2OTJ - chains 0 and B of the 31 polymer chains in the assembly; structure by X-ray diffraction, 2.90 A resolution.

# Chain 0
Molecule: 23S ribosomal RNA
Source organism: Haloarcula marismortui
Sequence (2922 nucleotides; row label = number of the first residue in the row):
     2 UUGGCUACUA UGCCAGCUGG UGGAUUGCUC GGCUCAGGCG CUGAUGAAGG ACGUGCCAAG
    62 CUGCGAUAAG CCAUGGGGAG CCGCACGGAG GCGAAGAACC AUGGAUUUCC GAAUGAGAAU
   122 CUCUCUAACA AUUGCUUCGC GCAAUGAGGA ACCCCGAGAA CUGAAACAUC UCAGUAUCGG
   182 GAGGAACAGA AAACGCAAUG UGAUGUCGUU AGUAACCGCG AGUGAACGCG AUACAGCCCA
   242 AACCGAAGCC CUCACGGGCA AUGUGGUGUC AGGGCUACCU CUCAUCAGCC GACCGUCUCG
   302 ACGAAGUCUC UUGGAACAGA GCGUGAUACA GGGUGACAAC CCCGUACUCG AGACCAGUAC
   362 GACGUGCGGU AGUGCCAGAG UAGCGGGGGU UGGAUAUCCC UCGCGAAUAA CGCAGGCAUC
   422 GACUGCGAAG GCUAAACACA ACCUGAGACC GAUAGUGAAC AAGUAGUGUG AACGAACGCU
   482 GCAAAGUACC CUCAGAAGGG AGGCGAAAUA GAGCAUGAAA UCAGUUGGCG AUCGAGCGAC
   542 AGGGCAUACA AGGUCCCUCG ACGAAUGACC GACGCGCGAG CGUCCAGUAA GACUCACGGG
   602 AAGCCGAUGU UCUGUCGUAC GUUUUGAAAA ACGAGCCAGG GAGUGUGUCU GCAUGGCAAG
   662 UCUAACCGGA GUAUCCGGGG AGGCACAGGG AAACCGACAU GGCCGCAGGG CUUUGCCCGA
   722 GGGCCGCCGU CUUCAAGGGC GGGGAGCCAU GUGGACACGA CCCGAAUCCG GACGAUCUAC
   782 GCAUGGACAA GAUGAAGCGU GCCGAAAGGC ACGUGGAAGU CUGUUAGAGU UGGUGUCCUA
   842 CAAUACCCUC UCGUGAUCUA UGUGUAGGGG UGAAAGGCCC AUCGAGUCCG GCAACAGCUG
   902 GUUCCAAUCG AAACAUGUCG AAGCAUGACC UCCGCCGAGG UAGUCUGUGA GGUAGAGCGA
   962 CCGAUUGGUG UGUCCGCCUC CGAGAGGAGU CGGCACACCU GUCAAACUCC AAACUUACAG
  1022 ACGCCGUUUG ACGCGGGGAU UCCGGUGCGC GGGGUAAGCC UGUGUACCAG GAGGGGAACA
  1082 ACCCAGAGAU AGGUUAAGGU CCCCAAGUGU GGAUUAAGUG UAAUCCUCUG AAGGUGGUCU
  1142 CGAGCCCUAG ACAGCCGGGA GGUGAGCUUA GAAGCAGCUA CCCUCUAAGA AAAGCGUAAC
  1202 AGCUUACCGG CCGAGGUUUG AGGCGCCCAA AAUGAUCGGG ACUCAAAUCC ACCACCGAGA
  1262 CCUGUCCGUA CCACUCAUAC UGGUAAUCGA GUAGAUUGGC GCUCUAAUUG GAUGGAAGUA
  1322 GGGGUGAAAA CUCCUAUGGA CCGAUUAGUG ACGAAAAUCC UGGCCAUAGU AGCAGCGAUA
  1382 GUCGGGUGAG AACCCCGACG GCCUAAUGGA UAAGGGUUCC UCAGCACUGC UGAUCAGCUG
  1442 AGGGUUAGCC GGUCCUAAGU CAUACCGCAA CUCGACUAUG ACGAAAUGGG AAACGGGUUA
  1502 AUAUUCCCGU GCCACUAUGC AGUGAAAGUU GACGCCCUGG GGUCGAUCAC GCUGGGCAUU
  1562 CGCCCAGUCG AACCGUCCAA CUCCGUGGAA GCCGUAAUGG CAGGAAGCGG ACGAACGGCG
  1622 GCAUAGGGAA ACGUGAUUCA ACCUGGGGCC CAUGAAAAGA CGAGCAUAGU GUCCGUACCG
  1682 AGAACCGACA CAGGUGUCCA UGGCGGCGAA AGCCAAGGCC UGUCGGGAGC AACCAACGUU
  1742 AGGGAAUUCG GCAAGUUAGU CCCGUACCUU CGGAAGAAGG GAUGCCUGCU CCGGAACGGA
  1802 GCAGGUCGCA GUGACUCGGA AGCUCGGACU GUCUAGUAAC AACAUAGGUG ACCGCAAAUC
  1862 CGCAAGGACU CGUACGGUCA CUGAAUCCUG CCCAGUGCAG GUAUCUGAAC ACCUCGUACA
  1922 AGAGGACGAA GGACCUGUCA ACGGCGGGGG UAACUAUGAC CCUCUUAAGG UAGCGUAGUA
  1982 CCUUGCCGCA UCAGUAGCGG CUUGCAUGAA UGGAUUAACC AGAGCUUCAC UGUCCCAACG
  2042 UUGGGCCCGG UGAACUGUAC AUUCCAGUGC GGAGUCUGGA GACACCCAGG GGGAAGCGAA
  2102 GACCCUAUGG AGCUUUACUG CAGGCUGUCG CUGAGACGUG GUCGCCGAUG UGCAGCAUAG
  2162 GUAGGAGACA CUACACAGGU ACCCGCGCUA GCGGGCCACC GAGUCAACAG UGAAAUACUA
  2222 CCCGUCGGUG ACUGCGACUC UCACUCCGGG AGGAGGACAC CGAUAGCCGG GCAGUUUGAC
  2282 UGGGGCGGUA CGCGCUCGAA AAGAUAUCGA GCGCGCCCUA UGGCUAUCUC AGCCGGGACA
  2342 GAGACCCGGC GAAGAGUGCA AGAGCAAAAG AUAGCUUGAC AGUGUUCUUC CCAACGAGGA
  2402 ACGCUGACGC GAAAGCGUGG UCUAGCGAAC CAAUUAGCCU GCUUGAUGCG GGCAAUUGAU
  2462 GACAGAAAAG CUACCCUAGG GAUAACAGAG UCGUCACUCG CAAGAGCACA UAUCGACCGA
  2522 GUGGCUUGCU ACCUCGAUGU CGGUUCCCUC CAUCCUGCCC GUGCAGAAGC GGGCAAGGGU
  2582 GAGGUUGUUC GCCUAUUAAA GGAGGUCGUG AGCUGGGUUU AGACCGUCGU GAGACAGGUC
  2642 GGCUGCUAUC UACUGGGUGU GUAAUGGUGU CUGACAAGAA CGACCGUAUA GUACGAGAGG
  2702 AACUACGGUU GGUGGCCACU GGUGUACCGG UUGUUCGAGA GAGCACGUGC CGGGUAGCCA
  2762 CGCCACACGG GGUAAGAGCU GAACGCAUCU AAGCUCGAAA CCCACUUGGA AAAGAGACAC
  2822 CGCCGAGGUC CCGCGUACAA GACGCGGUCG AUAGACUCGG GGUGUGCGCG UCGAGGUAAC
  2882 GAGACGUUAA GCCCACGAGC ACUAACAGAC CAAAGCCAUC AU
Disordered / not traced: 2-9, 126-127, 715, 971-998, 1560, 1952-1963, 2137-2236, 2339-2343, 2665-2666, 2915-2923
Differences from the reference sequence: conflict C560 (U3155 in 3377779); modified residue (628, 2587-2588, 2619, 2621)
Modified positions: 1MA (6-hydro-1-methyladenosine-5'-monophosphate) at position 628, OMU (o2'-methyluridine 5'-monophosphate) at position 2587, OMG (o2'-methylguanosine-5'-monophosphate) at position 2588, UR3 (3-methyluridine-5'-monophoshate) at position 2619, PSU (pseudouridine-5'-monophosphate) at position 2621
Metal / ion sites: Mg2+ site 1 near G28 (its only coordinating residue here); Na+ site 1: C40, G41; Na+ site 2: G56, A59, G61; Na+ site 3: G66, U107, U108; Mg2+ site 2 near U115 (its only coordinating residue here); Na+ site 4: C141, G142; Na+ site 5 near U146 (its only coordinating residue here); Mg2+ site 3: C162, U2276; K+ site 1: U163, U172; Mg2+ site 4: A165, A167, C168; Na+ site 6: A165, A166, A167; Mg2+ site 5 near A166 (its only coordinating residue here); 64 more Na+ sites not listed; 78 more Mg2+ sites not listed; 1 more K+ sites not listed
Ligand contacts: 13-deoxytedanolide (13T): A2430, C2431, C2432, G2459, A2460
Reported in the primary citation:
  - binding site for 13-deoxytedanolide: C2431, G2459, A2460

# Chain B
Name: 50S ribosomal protein L3P
Source organism: Haloarcula marismortui
Reference sequence: P20279 (RL3_HALMA); residues 0-337 here correspond to UniProt positions 1-338 (UniProt number = residue number + 1)
Chain sequence (338 residues; each row starts with the number of its first residue; numbering starts at 0):
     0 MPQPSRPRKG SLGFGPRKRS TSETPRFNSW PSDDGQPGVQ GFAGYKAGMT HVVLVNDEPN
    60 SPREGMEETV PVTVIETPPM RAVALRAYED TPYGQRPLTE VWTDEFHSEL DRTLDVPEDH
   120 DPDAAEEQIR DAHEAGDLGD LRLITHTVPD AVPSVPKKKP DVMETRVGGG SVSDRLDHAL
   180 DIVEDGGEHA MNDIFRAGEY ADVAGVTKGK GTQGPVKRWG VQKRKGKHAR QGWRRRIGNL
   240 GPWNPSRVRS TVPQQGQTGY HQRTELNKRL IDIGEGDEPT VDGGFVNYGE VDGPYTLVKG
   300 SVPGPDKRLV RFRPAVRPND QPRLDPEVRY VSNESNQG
Disordered / not traced: 0
Metal / ion sites: Na+: Arg229 (shared with G836(0), U837(0) of chain 0); Mg2+ site 1: Gln230 (shared with G836(0), U2615(0) of chain 0); Mg2+ site 2: Asn335 (shared with A2757(0) of chain 0)

# Interface between chain 0 and chain B
Contacting residue pairs (334):
  U835(0) with Lys226(B), phosphate contact; Arg229(B), salt bridge to the phosphate; Gln230(B), hydrogen bond to the phosphate
  G836(0) with Arg229(B), phosphate contact; Gln230(B), phosphate contact
  U837(0) with Gln230(B), phosphate contact
  U1234(0) with Pro244(B), base contact; Arg246(B), hydrogen bond to the base; Arg248(B), sugar contact
  A1732(0) with Thr211(B), hydrogen bond to the sugar; Gln212(B), sugar contact
  A1733(0) with Thr211(B), sugar contact; Gln212(B), sugar contact; Gly213(B), hydrogen bond to the phosphate; Gln254(B), sugar contact
  C1734(0) with Gly213(B), phosphate contact; Arg234(B), salt bridge to the phosphate; Arg235(B), hydrogen bond to the sugar
  C1735(0) with Gly231(B), sugar contact; Trp232(B), phosphate contact; Arg233(B), hydrogen bond to the phosphate; Arg234(B), hydrogen bond to the phosphate; Arg235(B), salt bridge to the phosphate
  A1736(0) with Gly231(B), phosphate contact; Arg233(B), salt bridge to the phosphate
  G1751(0) with Lys226(B), hydrogen bond to the base
  C1753(0) with Lys226(B), sugar contact; Arg229(B), hydrogen bond to the base
  A1754(0) with Arg229(B), hydrogen bond to the sugar
  U2034(0) with Gly225(B), hydrogen bond to the phosphate
  C2035(0) with Lys224(B), phosphate contact; Gly225(B), hydrogen bond to the phosphate
  C2036(0) with Lys224(B), salt bridge to the phosphate
  C2037(0) with Lys224(B), hydrogen bond to the phosphate
  A2038(0) with Gln221(B), phosphate contact; Lys222(B), hydrogen bond to the phosphate; Lys224(B), salt bridge to the phosphate
  A2039(0) with Val215(B), phosphate contact; Lys222(B), phosphate contact; Arg234(B), salt bridge to the phosphate
  C2065(0) with Ser245(B), phosphate contact; Arg246(B), hydrogen bond to the phosphate
  C2066(0) with Pro244(B), phosphate contact; Arg246(B), salt bridge to the phosphate
  A2089(0) with Gln254(B), base contact
  G2090(0) with Gln253(B), hydrogen bond to the base; Gln254(B), hydrogen bond to the sugar
  G2091(0) with Arg235(B), phosphate contact; Leu239(B), base contact; Gln253(B), hydrogen bond to the base
  G2092(0) with Trp232(B), hydrogen bond to the phosphate; Arg235(B), salt bridge to the phosphate; Leu239(B), sugar contact
  G2093(0) with Asn238(B), phosphate contact; Leu239(B), hydrogen bond to the phosphate; Gly240(B), sugar contact; Pro241(B), hydrogen bond to the sugar; Trp242(B), hydrogen bond to the sugar; Pro244(B), sugar contact; Ser245(B), hydrogen bond to the base; Arg246(B), base contact; Val247(B), base contact
  G2094(0) with Trp242(B), sugar contact; Ser245(B), sugar contact
  A2096(0) with Trp242(B), sugar contact
  U2539(0) with Trp242(B), base contact
  G2544(0) with His227(B), base contact
  U2545(0) with Gln2(B), hydrogen bond to the phosphate
  U2546(0) with Gln2(B), hydrogen bond to the base; Gln221(B), sugar contact; Ile236(B), sugar contact; Gly237(B), hydrogen bond to the sugar; Asn238(B), base contact
  C2547(0) with Gln2(B), base contact; Arg5(B), salt bridge to the phosphate; Lys8(B), phosphate contact; Val220(B), phosphate contact; Gln221(B), hydrogen bond to the phosphate; Asn238(B), hydrogen bond to the base; Pro252(B), phosphate contact
  C2548(0) with Arg5(B), salt bridge to the phosphate; Arg7(B), phosphate contact; Lys8(B), hydrogen bond to the phosphate; Pro241(B), base contact; Arg248(B), sugar contact; Thr250(B), hydrogen bond to the sugar; Val251(B), sugar contact; Pro252(B), sugar contact
  C2549(0) with Arg7(B), salt bridge to the phosphate; Arg248(B), hydrogen bond to the sugar; Thr250(B), sugar contact
  G2580(0) with Pro6(B), phosphate contact
  U2581(0) with Ser4(B), base contact; Arg5(B), hydrogen bond to the phosphate; Pro6(B), phosphate contact
  G2582(0) with Pro3(B), phosphate contact; Ser4(B), hydrogen bond to the phosphate
  A2583(0) with Pro3(B), phosphate contact
  C2591(0) with Pro1(B), phosphate contact
  G2606(0) with Pro241(B), base contact; Asn243(B), hydrogen bond to the sugar
  U2607(0) with Trp242(B), stacking on the base; Asn243(B), hydrogen bond to the phosphate
  G2609(0) with Asn238(B), base contact; Gly240(B), base contact; Pro241(B), sugar contact; Trp242(B), hydrogen bond to the sugar
  U2610(0) with Asn238(B), base contact; Trp242(B), phosphate contact
  G2613(0) with Arg223(B), hydrogen bond to the sugar; Trp232(B), sugar contact; Gly237(B), base contact
  C2614(0) with Arg223(B), hydrogen bond to the sugar; His227(B), hydrogen bond to the sugar; Gln230(B), phosphate contact; Trp232(B), sugar contact
  U2615(0) with Lys226(B), phosphate contact; His227(B), sugar contact; Gln230(B), phosphate contact
  G2616(0) with Lys226(B), salt bridge to the phosphate
  A2653(0) with Arg246(B), sugar contact; Val247(B), hydrogen bond to the sugar
  C2654(0) with Val247(B), sugar contact; Arg248(B), sugar contact; Ser249(B), phosphate contact; Gln253(B), hydrogen bond to the sugar
  U2655(0) with Arg217(B), hydrogen bond to the sugar; Ser249(B), phosphate contact; Gln253(B), hydrogen bond to the sugar; Gln254(B), hydrogen bond to the sugar
  G2656(0) with Pro15(B), phosphate contact; Arg16(B), hydrogen bond to the phosphate; Lys17(B), phosphate contact; Arg217(B), hydrogen bond to the phosphate; Gly255(B), sugar contact; Gln256(B), hydrogen bond to the sugar
  G2657(0) with Lys17(B), phosphate contact; Arg18(B), hydrogen bond to the phosphate; Gln256(B), sugar contact
  G2658(0) with Arg18(B), salt bridge to the phosphate
  G2668(0) with Asp114(B), hydrogen bond to the base
  U2669(0) with Thr112(B), hydrogen bond to the sugar; Leu113(B), sugar contact; Asp114(B), sugar contact
  G2670(0) with Arg85(B), base contact; Thr112(B), sugar contact; Leu113(B), sugar contact; Val161(B), sugar contact
  U2671(0) with Arg25(B), salt bridge to the phosphate; Arg85(B), hydrogen bond to the base; Ile143(B), sugar contact; Val161(B), phosphate contact; Glu163(B), hydrogen bond to the sugar
  C2672(0) with Arg25(B), salt bridge to the phosphate; Arg85(B), sugar contact; Tyr87(B), hydrogen bond to the sugar; Pro96(B), sugar contact; Arg141(B), hydrogen bond to the phosphate; Glu163(B), hydrogen bond to the phosphate
  U2673(0) with Tyr87(B), sugar contact; Gln94(B), hydrogen bond to the sugar; Arg141(B), salt bridge to the phosphate
  G2674(0) with Tyr92(B), sugar contact; Gly93(B), phosphate contact; Gln94(B), hydrogen bond to the phosphate
  A2678(0) with Leu11(B), hydrogen bond to the sugar; Gly12(B), base contact
  G2679(0) with Leu11(B), sugar contact; Gly12(B), sugar contact
  A2680(0) with Pro6(B), base contact
  A2681(0) with Gly9(B), base contact; Ser10(B), hydrogen bond to the base
  C2682(0) with Arg316(B), salt bridge to the phosphate
  C2707(0) with Asn59(B), phosphate contact
  G2708(0) with Asn59(B), phosphate contact
  G2713(0) with Pro6(B), sugar contact
  U2714(0) with Arg7(B), phosphate contact; Gly9(B), hydrogen bond to the phosphate; Ser10(B), hydrogen bond to the phosphate; Phe13(B), sugar contact
  G2715(0) with Gly9(B), phosphate contact; Ser10(B), hydrogen bond to the phosphate; Phe13(B), sugar contact; Arg16(B), salt bridge to the phosphate; Arg262(B), hydrogen bond to the phosphate; Glu264(B), hydrogen bond to the base
  G2716(0) with Thr206(B), sugar contact; Arg262(B), salt bridge to the phosphate; Glu264(B), hydrogen bond to the sugar; Ser300(B), hydrogen bond to the base; Pro302(B), sugar contact
  C2717(0) with Lys45(B), hydrogen bond to the phosphate; Met48(B), hydrogen bond to the sugar; Thr206(B), phosphate contact; Lys207(B), hydrogen bond to the phosphate; Ser300(B), sugar contact; Val301(B), sugar contact; Pro302(B), sugar contact; Gly303(B), hydrogen bond to the phosphate
  C2718(0) with Lys45(B), salt bridge to the phosphate; Met48(B), sugar contact; Lys207(B), salt bridge to the phosphate; Gly303(B), phosphate contact
  A2719(0) with Met48(B), sugar contact; Thr49(B), hydrogen bond to the sugar; His50(B), hydrogen bond to the sugar; Pro70(B), base contact; Asn335(B), sugar contact
  U2756(0) with Gln336(B), phosphate contact; Gly337(B), hydrogen bond to the phosphate
  A2757(0) with Val285(B), phosphate contact; Asn335(B), phosphate contact; Gln336(B), phosphate contact; Gly337(B), hydrogen bond to the phosphate
  G2758(0) with Val285(B), phosphate contact
  C2759(0) with Lys207(B), salt bridge to the phosphate
  C2760(0) with Lys209(B), salt bridge to the phosphate; Lys216(B), salt bridge to the phosphate
  C2764(0) with Pro70(B), sugar contact
  C2765(0) with Glu264(B), base contact; Lys267(B), hydrogen bond to the sugar; Lys298(B), sugar contact; Gly299(B), sugar contact; Ser300(B), hydrogen bond to the base
  A2766(0) with Leu265(B), hydrogen bond to the sugar; Asn266(B), sugar contact; Lys267(B), sugar contact; Lys298(B), salt bridge to the phosphate
  C2767(0) with Asn266(B), hydrogen bond to the phosphate; Arg316(B), hydrogen bond to the phosphate; Asn318(B), hydrogen bond to the phosphate
  A2768(0) with Arg316(B), hydrogen bond to the phosphate; Asn318(B), hydrogen bond to the phosphate
  C2806(0) with Ser28(B), hydrogen bond to the phosphate; Arg316(B), sugar contact
  U2807(0) with Gly12(B), base contact; Phe13(B), sugar contact; Asn27(B), hydrogen bond to the phosphate; Ser28(B), hydrogen bond to the phosphate; Thr263(B), hydrogen bond to the phosphate; Arg312(B), salt bridge to the phosphate
  U2808(0) with Gly12(B), sugar contact; Phe13(B), sugar contact; Gly14(B), hydrogen bond to the sugar; Asn27(B), hydrogen bond to the phosphate; Gln261(B), hydrogen bond to the phosphate; Arg262(B), phosphate contact; Thr263(B), hydrogen bond to the phosphate
  G2809(0) with Gly14(B), sugar contact; Pro15(B), sugar contact; Lys17(B), phosphate contact; Gln261(B), phosphate contact
  G2810(0) with Lys17(B), salt bridge to the phosphate; Thr20(B), hydrogen bond to the phosphate
  G2815(0) with Tyr92(B), hydrogen bond to the base
  G2817(0) with Arg95(B), hydrogen bond to the sugar
  A2818(0) with Arg95(B), sugar contact; Pro96(B), hydrogen bond to the sugar
  C2819(0) with Arg85(B), hydrogen bond to the base; Pro96(B), sugar contact; Leu97(B), phosphate contact; Thr98(B), sugar contact; Glu99(B), hydrogen bond to the sugar
  A2820(0) with Leu97(B), phosphate contact; Thr98(B), phosphate contact; Glu99(B), sugar contact; Trp101(B), hydrogen bond to the sugar; His119(B), phosphate contact
  C2821(0) with Asp114(B), hydrogen bond to the sugar; Val115(B), sugar contact; Pro116(B), phosphate contact; Glu117(B), phosphate contact; Asp118(B), sugar contact; His119(B), salt bridge to the phosphate
  C2822(0) with Asp114(B), sugar contact; Val115(B), sugar contact; Glu117(B), hydrogen bond to the phosphate; Asp118(B), hydrogen bond to the phosphate
  A2827(0) with Asp114(B), hydrogen bond to the sugar
  G2828(0) with Asp114(B), phosphate contact
  U2837(0) with Glu22(B), base contact; Val154(B), base contact; Pro155(B), base contact; Pro304(B), sugar contact; Asp305(B), sugar contact; Lys306(B), salt bridge to the phosphate; Arg307(B), hydrogen bond to the base
  A2838(0) with Thr206(B), phosphate contact; Lys207(B), phosphate contact; Gly208(B), hydrogen bond to the phosphate; Tyr259(B), sugar contact; Arg307(B), salt bridge to the phosphate
  C2839(0) with Arg18(B), hydrogen bond to the phosphate; Gly208(B), phosphate contact; Lys209(B), hydrogen bond to the phosphate; Gly210(B), hydrogen bond to the phosphate; Gln256(B), hydrogen bond to the phosphate
  A2840(0) with Gly210(B), phosphate contact; Thr211(B), hydrogen bond to the phosphate
  G2842(0) with Arg18(B), hydrogen bond to the base
  A2843(0) with Arg18(B), hydrogen bond to the base
  C2844(0) with Tyr259(B), sugar contact
  C2846(0) with Pro155(B), sugar contact; Lys156(B), phosphate contact; Lys158(B), salt bridge to the phosphate
  G2847(0) with Arg111(B), salt bridge to the phosphate; Pro155(B), sugar contact; Lys156(B), phosphate contact; Lys157(B), hydrogen bond to the phosphate; Lys158(B), hydrogen bond to the phosphate
  G2848(0) with Arg111(B), salt bridge to the phosphate; Lys157(B), salt bridge to the phosphate
  G2851(0) with Lys157(B), hydrogen bond to the phosphate
  A2852(0) with Lys157(B), salt bridge to the phosphate
  U2853(0) with Pro155(B), phosphate contact
  G2860(0) with Gly282(B), hydrogen bond to the base
  G2861(0) with Asp281(B), hydrogen bond to the sugar; Gly282(B), hydrogen bond to the sugar; Ser334(B), hydrogen bond to the sugar; Gln336(B), hydrogen bond to the base
  G2862(0) with Ser334(B), hydrogen bond to the phosphate; Gln336(B), hydrogen bond to the sugar; Gly337(B), phosphate contact
  C2897(0) with Phe284(B), sugar contact; Val285(B), sugar contact; Asn286(B), hydrogen bond to the sugar; Gln336(B), hydrogen bond to the base
  G2898(0) with Gly282(B), sugar contact; Phe284(B), sugar contact; Asn286(B), phosphate contact; Tyr287(B), phosphate contact; Gly288(B), phosphate contact; Glu289(B), sugar contact
  A2899(0) with Glu289(B), sugar contact
Also at the interface, not in a pair above, chain 0 (125 interface residues in all): G834, C1750, A2095, G2712, C2720, G2823, G2845, G2863
Also at the interface, not in a pair above, chain B (146 interface residues in all): Ser19, Met162, Thr257, His260, Gly283, Arg310, Val315, Glu333

# Summary
The interface between chain 0 and chain B involves 125 residues on one side and 146 on the other; the contacts
include 122 hydrogen bonds, 36 salt bridges and 1 aromatic stacking contact. Among the polar pairs are
U1234(0)-Arg246(B), G1751(0)-Lys226(B) and C1753(0)-Arg229(B). The paper reports a binding site for
13-deoxytedanolide at C2431(0), G2459(0) and A2460(0).
Chain 0 is 23S ribosomal RNA and chain B is 50S ribosomal protein L3P, both from Haloarcula marismortui; the
structure, 13-deoxytedanolide bound to the large subunit of Haloarcula marismortui, was determined by X-ray
diffraction, deposited together with 2OTL.
